PDB entry 6U69 | X-ray diffraction, 2.61 A resolution | chain A

# Chain A
Name: Serine/threonine protein kinase
From: Candida albicans (strain SC5314 / ATCC MYA-2876)
UniProt: A0A1D8PKB4 (A0A1D8PKB4_CANAL); numbering as in UniProt (aligned over 37-345)
Sequence (309 residues; row label = number of the first residue in the row):
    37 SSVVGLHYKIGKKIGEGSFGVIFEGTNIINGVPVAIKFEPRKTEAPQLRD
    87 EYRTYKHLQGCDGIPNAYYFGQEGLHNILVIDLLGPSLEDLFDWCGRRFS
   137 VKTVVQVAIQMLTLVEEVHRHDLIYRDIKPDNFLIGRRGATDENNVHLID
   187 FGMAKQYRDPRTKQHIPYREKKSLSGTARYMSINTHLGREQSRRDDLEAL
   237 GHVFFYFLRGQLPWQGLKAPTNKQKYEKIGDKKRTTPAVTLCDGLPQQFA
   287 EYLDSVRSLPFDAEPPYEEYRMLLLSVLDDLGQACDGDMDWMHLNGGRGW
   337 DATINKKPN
Unresolved in the structure: 343-345
From the paper describing this entry:
  - conformationally variable residues: Asp186 to Gly188
  - specificity-determining residues: Glu52 (by similarity / conservation)

# Overview
The paper reports the specificity determinant Glu52; conformational variability at Asp186.
Chain A is Serine/threonine protein kinase (Candida albicans (strain SC5314 / ATCC MYA-2876)); the structure,
Crystal structure of Yck2 from Candida albicans, apoenzyme, was determined by X-ray diffraction together with
6U6A from the same study.
